PDB entry 4BY9 | solution NMR | chains C and Z of the 18 polymer chains in the assembly

# Chain C
Protein: NOP5/NOP56 related protein
Organism: Pyrococcus furiosus
UniProtKB: Q8U4M1 (Q8U4M1_PYRFU); residues 1-366 here correspond to UniProt positions 4-369 (UniProt number = residue number + 3)
Chain sequence (366 residues; numbered 1 to 366; the number before each row is that of its first residue):
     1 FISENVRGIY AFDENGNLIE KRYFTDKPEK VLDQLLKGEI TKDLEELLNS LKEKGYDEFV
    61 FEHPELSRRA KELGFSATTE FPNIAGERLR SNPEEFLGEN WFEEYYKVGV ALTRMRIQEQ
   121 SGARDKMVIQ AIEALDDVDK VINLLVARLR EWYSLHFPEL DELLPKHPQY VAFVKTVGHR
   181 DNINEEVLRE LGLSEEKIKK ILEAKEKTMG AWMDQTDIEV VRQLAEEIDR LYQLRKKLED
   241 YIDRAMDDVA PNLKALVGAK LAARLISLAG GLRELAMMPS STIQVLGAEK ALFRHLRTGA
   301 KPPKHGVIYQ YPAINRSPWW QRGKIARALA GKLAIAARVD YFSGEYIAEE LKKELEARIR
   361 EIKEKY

# Chain Z
Molecule: 11-nt RNA strand
Sequence (11 nucleotides; each row starts with the number of its first residue):
     1 UCGCCCAUCA C

# How chain C and chain Z interact
Pairs across the interface - 7 pairs, chain C then chain Z:
  Leu296(C) with U1(Z), base contact; C2(Z), base contact
  Arg297(C) with C2(Z), base contact; G3(Z), base contact; C4(Z), base contact; C5(Z), base contact
  Gly299(C) with U1(Z), base contact
Other interface residues (no listed pair), chain C (5 interface residues in all): His295, Thr298

# Summary
The chain C/chain Z interface involves 5 residues from each chain.
Here chain C is NOP5/NOP56 related protein (Pyrococcus furiosus) and chain Z is an 11-nt RNA strand. Entry
4BY9 (The structure of the Box CD enzyme reveals regulation of rRNA methylation) was determined by solution
NMR.
